7KPV - chains A and B of the 4 polymer chains in the assembly; structure by electron microscopy, 3.80 A resolution.

== Chain A ==
Molecule: Meiotic mRNA stability protein kinase SSN3
From: Saccharomyces cerevisiae (strain ATCC 204508 / S288c)
Notes: EC 2.7.11.22, 2.7.11.23
UniProtKB: P39073 (SSN3_YEAST); residue numbers follow UniProt; this construct covers 1-555
Amino-acid sequence (555 residues; row label = number of the first residue in the row):
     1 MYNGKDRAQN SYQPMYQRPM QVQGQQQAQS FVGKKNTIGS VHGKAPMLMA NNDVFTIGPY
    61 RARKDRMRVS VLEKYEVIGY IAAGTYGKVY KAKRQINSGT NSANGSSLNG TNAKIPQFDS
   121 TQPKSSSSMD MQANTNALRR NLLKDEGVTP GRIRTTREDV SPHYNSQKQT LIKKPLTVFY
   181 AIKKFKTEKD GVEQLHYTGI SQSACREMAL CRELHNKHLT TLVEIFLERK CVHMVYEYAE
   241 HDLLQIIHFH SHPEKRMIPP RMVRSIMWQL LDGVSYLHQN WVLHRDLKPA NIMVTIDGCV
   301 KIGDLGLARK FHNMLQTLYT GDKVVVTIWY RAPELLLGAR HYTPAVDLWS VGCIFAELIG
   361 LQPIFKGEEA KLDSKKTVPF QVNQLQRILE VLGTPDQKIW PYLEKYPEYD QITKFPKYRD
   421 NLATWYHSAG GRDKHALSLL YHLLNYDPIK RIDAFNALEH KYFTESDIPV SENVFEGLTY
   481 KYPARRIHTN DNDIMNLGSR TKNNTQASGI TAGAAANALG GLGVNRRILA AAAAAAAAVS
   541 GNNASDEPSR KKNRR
Unresolved in the structure: 1-47, 97-173, 190-194, 372-374, 490-555
Curated features (UniProtKB/Swiss-Prot):
  - active site: Asp286 (Proton acceptor)
  - binding site (ATP): Ile81 to Val89, Lys183
  - mutagenesis: Lys183 (K183R: In UME5-4; loss of activity), Asp304 (D304A: Abrogates kinase activity and transcriptional repression)
What the authors report for this chain:
  - contacts within the chain: Trp281-Phe311 (hydrophobic contact), Tyr319-Arg340, Thr317-Arg340, Arg285-Tyr342 (hydrogen bond), Leu318-Tyr342, Phe311-Pro344 (hydrophobic contact)
  - mutagenesis - D410R: unchanged binding to Mediator of RNA polymerase II transcription subunit 12
  - conformationally variable residues (side-chain flip): Tyr342

== Chain B ==
Molecule: RNA polymerase II holoenzyme cyclin-like subunit
From: Saccharomyces cerevisiae (strain ATCC 204508 / S288c)
UniProtKB: P47821 (SSN8_YEAST); numbering as in UniProt (aligned over 1-323)
Amino-acid sequence (323 residues; each row starts with the number of its first residue):
     1 MSGSFWTSTQ RHHWQYTKAS LAKERQKLWL LECQLFPQGL NIVMDSKQNG IEQSITKNIP
    61 ITHRDLHYDK DYNLRIYCYF LIMKLGRRLN IRQYALATAH IYLSRFLIKA SVREINLYML
   121 VTTCVYLACK VEECPQYIRT LVSEARTLWP EFIPPDPTKV TEFEFYLLEE LESYLIVHHP
   181 YQSLKQIVQV LKQPPFQITL SSDDLQNCWS LINDSYINDV HLLYPPHIIA VACLFITISI
   241 HGKPTKGSSL ASAASEAIRD PKNSSSPVQI AFNRFMAESL VDLEEVMDTI QEQITLYDHW
   301 DKYHEQWIKF LLHTLYLRPA SAI
Unresolved in the structure: 1, 46-56, 245-260, 319-323
What the authors report for this chain:
  - mutagenesis - A251R: unchanged binding to Mediator of RNA polymerase II transcription subunit 12

== How chain A and chain B interact ==
Residue-residue contacts - 59 pairs, chain A then chain B:
  Leu48(A) - Glu151(B)
  Met49(A) - Pro150(B)
  Ala50(A) - Arg146(B)
  Ala50(A) - Pro150(B)
  Ala50(A) - Ile153(B)
  Asn51(A) - Pro154(B)
  Asn51(A) - Pro155(B)
  Asn52(A) - Asp156(B)  hydrogen bond
  Asn52(A) - Lys159(B)
  Phe55(A) - Glu114(B)
  Phe55(A) - Asn116(B)
  Phe55(A) - Tyr316(B)  hydrophobic
  Thr56(A) - Glu114(B)
  Thr56(A) - Met119(B)
  Ile57(A) - Ile115(B)  hydrophobic
  Ile57(A) - Phe163(B)  hydrophobic
  Ile57(A) - Tyr166(B)  hydrophobic
  Tyr60(A) - Phe106(B)
  Tyr60(A) - Ala110(B)  hydrophobic
  Tyr60(A) - Glu114(B)
  Tyr60(A) - Ile115(B)  hydrophobic
  Tyr60(A) - Glu170(B)  hydrogen bond
  Arg61(A) - Glu162(B)  salt bridge
  Arg61(A) - Tyr166(B)
  Arg63(A) - Leu31(B)
  Lys64(A) - Glu169(B)  salt bridge
  Lys64(A) - Glu170(B)  salt bridge
  Asp65(A) - Tyr166(B)
  Tyr197(A) - Thr161(B)
  Tyr197(A) - Glu162(B)
  Tyr197(A) - Phe165(B)
  Gly199(A) - Thr161(B)
  Ile200(A) - Lys130(B)  hydrogen bond (backbone-side chain)
  Ile200(A) - Glu164(B)
  Ile200(A) - Leu168(B)  hydrophobic
  Gln202(A) - Lys130(B)
  Gln202(A) - Glu133(B)  hydrogen bond
  Cys205(A) - Val131(B)  hydrophobic
  Arg206(A) - Glu133(B)  salt bridge
  Met208(A) - Leu168(B)  hydrophobic
  Met208(A) - Ser173(B)
  Ala209(A) - Val131(B)  hydrophobic
  Ala209(A) - Ile176(B)
  Arg212(A) - Ser173(B)  hydrogen bond
  Arg212(A) - Tyr174(B)
  Glu213(A) - Thr9(B)
  Glu213(A) - Ile176(B)
  Ile225(A) - Ser173(B)
  Leu227(A) - Phe165(B)  hydrophobic
  Leu227(A) - Glu169(B)
  Glu228(A) - Phe165(B)
  Arg309(A) - Glu133(B)  salt bridge
  Lys310(A) - Ile176(B)
  His312(A) - Ser2(B)
  Asn313(A) - Gln182(B)
  Leu315(A) - Arg92(B)
  Leu315(A) - Tyr94(B)  hydrophobic
  Leu315(A) - Glu132(B)
  Gln316(A) - Glu133(B)
Other interface residues (no listed pair), chain A (38 interface residues in all): Val54, Pro59, Leu210, Glu224, Cys231, Trp281
Other interface residues (no listed pair), chain B (45 interface residues in all): Gly3, Ser8, Lys109, Leu127, Cys134, Phe152, Glu172, Leu175

== Summary ==
38 residues of chain A face 45 of chain B across their interface, with 5 hydrogen bonds and 5 salt bridges.
Polar pairs include Arg61(A)-Glu162(B), Lys64(A)-Glu169(B) and Lys64(A)-Glu170(B). From the paper: D410R of
chain A leaves binding to Mediator of RNA polymerase II transcription subunit 12 unchanged; conformational
variability at Tyr342(A).
Here chain A is Meiotic mRNA stability protein kinase SSN3 and chain B is RNA polymerase II holoenzyme
cyclin-like subunit, both from Saccharomyces cerevisiae (strain ATCC 204508 / S288c). Entry 7KPV (Structure of
kinase and Central lobes of yeast CKM) was determined by electron microscopy (same publication as 7KPX).
